6J8F - chains A and B of the 3 polymer chains in the assembly; structure by X-ray diffraction, 2.28 A resolution.

Chain A:
Name: Small vasohibin-binding protein
Source organism: Homo sapiens
UniProt: Q8N300 (SVBP_HUMAN); numbering as in UniProt (aligned over 3-48)
Amino-acid sequence (46 residues; each row starts with the number of its first residue):
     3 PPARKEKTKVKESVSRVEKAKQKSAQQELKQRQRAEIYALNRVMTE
Not modelled in the structure: 3-25, 48
Reported in the primary citation:
  - mutagenesis - Q35A/R36A (20-29% versus 50%), I39A/Y40A (20-29% versus 50%), L42A/N43A, V45A/M46A (20-29% versus 50%): decreased catalytic activity
  - mutagenesis - Q35A/R36A: abolished catalytic activity on VASH1

Chain B:
Name: Tubulinyl-Tyr carboxypeptidase 1
Source organism: Homo sapiens
Notes: EC 3.4.17.17
UniProt: Q7L8A9 (VASH1_HUMAN); residue numbers follow UniProt; this construct covers 70-306
Amino-acid sequence (238 residues; numbered 69 to 306; the number before each row is that of its first residue):
    69 MDEATWERMWKHVAKIHPDGEKVAQRIRGATDLPKIPIPSVPTFQPSTPV
   119 PERLEAVQRYIRELQYNHTGTQFFEIKKSRPLTGLMDLAKEMTKEALPIK
   169 CLEAVILGIYLTNSMPTLERFPISFKTYFSGNYFRHIVLGVNFAGRYGAL
   219 GMSRREDLMYKPPAFRTLSELVLDFEAAYGRCWHVLKKVKLGQSVSHDPH
   269 SVEQIEWKHSVLDVERLGRDDFRKELERHARDMRLKIG
Not modelled in the structure: 69, 304-306
Differences from the reference sequence: initiating methionine (69)
Reported in the primary citation:
  - binding site for 8-residue peptide: Y134, K146, K168, C169, F202, R203, S221, R222, R223
  - mutagenesis - Y134A, K146A, K146A/R222A, S221A, R222A: decreased catalytic activity
  - contacts within the chain: Q133-I167 (backbone contact), N135-I167 (backbone contact)
  - mutagenesis - C169A, C169S, H204A: abolished catalytic activity
  - mutagenesis - K146A/R222A: abolished catalytic activity on SVBP

Interface between chain A and chain B:
Pairs across the interface (45):
  K32(A) with E163(B)
  R34(A) with I95(B), hydrogen bond (side chain-backbone); R96(B), hydrogen bond (side chain-backbone); A98(B), hydrogen bond (side chain-backbone); T99(B); L101(B)
  Q35(A) with D70(B); W74(B)
  R36(A) with I104(B), hydrogen bond (side chain-backbone); P105(B), hydrogen bond (side chain-backbone); I106(B); P107(B); E163(B); A164(B), hydrogen bond (side chain-backbone); L165(B)
  E38(A) with W74(B); W78(B); R96(B); L101(B)
  I39(A) with W74(B), hydrophobic; F141(B), hydrophobic; L165(B), hydrophobic; P166(B)
  Y40(A) with I104(B), hydrophobic; L132(B), hydrogen bond (side chain-backbone); Q133(B); A164(B), hydrogen bond (side chain-backbone); L165(B); P166(B)
  A41(A) with I95(B)
  L42(A) with W78(B), hydrophobic; V81(B), hydrophobic; I95(B); T137(B)
  N43(A) with Q133(B), hydrogen bond; Y134(B), hydrogen bond (side chain-backbone); N135(B); H136(B), hydrogen bond (side chain-backbone); T137(B); P166(B)
  V45(A) with H85(B)
  M46(A) with I84(B), hydrophobic; H85(B); H136(B)
  T47(A) with H136(B)
Other interface residues (no listed pair), chain A (14 interface residues in all): A37
Other interface residues (no listed pair), chain B (30 interface residues in all): M77, V91, R94, P102
From the paper, about this interface:
  - pairs named by the authors: N43(A)-Y134(B) (hydrogen bond), N43(A)-H136(B) (hydrogen bond), N43(A)-Q133(B) (hydrogen bond)
  - hot spots on chain A (mutagenesis) - Q35A/R36A, I39A/Y40A, L42A/N43A: decreased binding to Tubulinyl-Tyr carboxypeptidase 1 (chain B)
  - hot spots on chain A (mutagenesis) - V45A/M46A: unchanged binding to Tubulinyl-Tyr carboxypeptidase 1 (chain B)
  - hot spots on chain B (mutagenesis) - W74A/W78A: decreased binding to Small vasohibin-binding protein (chain A)
  - hot spots on chain B (mutagenesis) - L165E/P166E: abolished binding to Small vasohibin-binding protein (chain A)

Overview:
The interface between chain A and chain B involves 14 residues on one side and 30 on the other; the contacts
include 11 hydrogen bonds. Polar contacts include R34(A)-I95(B), R34(A)-R96(B) and R34(A)-A98(B). The authors
report hydrogen bonds between N43(A) and Y134(B), N43(A) and H136(B) and N43(A) and Q133(B). From the paper: a
binding site for 8-residue peptide at Y134(B), K146(B) and K168(B) among others; Y134A, K146A and K146A/R222A
of chain B, among others, reduce catalytic activity; 14 substitutions were tested in all.
Here chain A is Small vasohibin-binding protein and chain B is Tubulinyl-Tyr carboxypeptidase 1, both from
Homo sapiens. Entry 6J8F (Crystal structure of SVBP-VASH1 with peptide mimic the C-terminal of alpha-tubulin)
was determined by X-ray diffraction (same publication as 6J7B, 6J8N, 6J91 and 6J9H).
